9H94 - chains A and C of the 3 polymer chains in the assembly; structure by electron microscopy, 2.10 A resolution.

Chain A:
Name: Capsid protein VP1
Organism: Poliovirus 2
Reference sequence: Q8QNU4 (Q8QNU4_9ENTO); residues 1-301 here = UniProt positions 1-301
Chain sequence (301 residues; numbered 1 to 301; the number before each row is that of its first residue):
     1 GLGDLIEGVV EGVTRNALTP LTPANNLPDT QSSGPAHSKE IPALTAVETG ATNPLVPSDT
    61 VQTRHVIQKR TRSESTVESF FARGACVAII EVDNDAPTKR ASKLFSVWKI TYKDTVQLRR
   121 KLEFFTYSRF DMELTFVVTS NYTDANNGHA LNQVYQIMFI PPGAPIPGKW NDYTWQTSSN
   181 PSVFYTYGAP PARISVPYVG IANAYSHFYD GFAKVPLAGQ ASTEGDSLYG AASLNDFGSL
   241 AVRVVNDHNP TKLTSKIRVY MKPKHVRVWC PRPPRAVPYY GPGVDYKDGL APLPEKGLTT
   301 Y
Not modelled in the structure: 1-61
Differences from the reference sequence: engineered mutation Ile41 (Thr in Q8QNU4), Leu134 (Phe in Q8QNU4), Phe159 (Tyr in Q8QNU4)
Residues lining bound ligands: sphingosine (SPH): Ile110, Tyr112, Ser128, Phe130, Met132, Leu134, Ile157, Met158, Phe159, Pro181, Ser182, Val183, Ile194, Val196, Val199, Tyr205, His207, Phe237, Leu240

Chain C:
Name: Capsid protein VP3
Organism: Poliovirus 2
Reference sequence: A0A0K1U2R1 (A0A0K1U2R1_9ENTO); residues 1-238 here correspond to UniProt positions 341-578 (UniProt number = residue number + 340)
Chain sequence (238 residues; each row starts with the number of its first residue):
     1 GLPVLNTPGS NQYLTADNYQ SPCAIPEFDV TPPIDIPGEV RNMMELAEID TMIPLNLTNQ
    61 RKNTMDMYRV ELNDAAHSDT PILCFSLSPA SDPRLAHTML GEILNYYTHW AGSLKFTFLF
   121 CGSMMATGKL LVSYAPPGAE APKSRKEAML GTHVIWDIGL QSSCTMVVPW ISNTTYRLTI
   181 NDSFTEGGYI SMFYQTRVVV PLSTPRKMDI LGFVSACNDF SVRLLRDTTH ISQEAMPQ
Not modelled in the structure: 236-238
Differences from the reference sequence: engineered mutation Phe85 (Leu425 in A0A0K1U2R1), Leu178 (Gln518 in A0A0K1U2R1)

Chain A / chain C interface:
Pairs across the interface - 147 pairs, chain A then chain C:
  Arg70(A) - Ala111(C)
  Arg70(A) - Gly112(C)
  Arg70(A) - Tyr176(C)
  Arg70(A) - Asp219(C)  hydrogen bond (side chain-backbone)
  Arg70(A) - Ser221(C)  hydrogen bond
  Thr71(A) - Ser221(C)
  Arg72(A) - Asn42(C)  hydrogen bond (backbone-side chain)
  Arg72(A) - Met44(C)
  Arg72(A) - Glu48(C)  salt bridge
  Arg72(A) - Cys217(C)  hydrogen bond (side chain-backbone)
  Arg72(A) - Asn218(C)  hydrogen bond (side chain-backbone)
  Arg72(A) - Phe220(C)  hydrogen bond (side chain-backbone)
  Glu74(A) - Tyr107(C)  hydrogen bond (backbone-side chain)
  Glu74(A) - Arg223(C)
  Glu74(A) - Leu224(C)  hydrogen bond (side chain-backbone)
  Glu74(A) - Leu225(C)  hydrogen bond (side chain-backbone)
  Ser75(A) - Asn42(C)  hydrogen bond
  Ser75(A) - Met43(C)  hydrogen bond (backbone-backbone)
  Ser75(A) - Met44(C)
  Ser75(A) - Tyr107(C)
  Ser75(A) - Val222(C)
  Thr76(A) - Arg41(C)
  Thr76(A) - Asn42(C)
  Val77(A) - Val40(C)
  Val77(A) - Arg41(C)  hydrogen bond (backbone-backbone)
  Val77(A) - Asn42(C)
  Ser79(A) - Leu225(C)
  Phe80(A) - Met43(C)  hydrophobic
  Phe80(A) - Tyr106(C)  hydrophobic
  Phe80(A) - Tyr107(C)
  Phe80(A) - Leu225(C)  hydrophobic
  Arg83(A) - Thr15(C)
  Arg83(A) - Ala16(C)
  Arg83(A) - Leu225(C)
  Gly84(A) - Tyr13(C)
  Gly84(A) - Thr15(C)  hydrogen bond (backbone-backbone)
  Asp114(A) - Gln233(C)  hydrogen bond (backbone-side chain)
  Thr115(A) - Gln233(C)
  Val116(A) - Gln233(C)
  Gln117(A) - Asp227(C)
  Arg120(A) - Glu102(C)  salt bridge
  Arg120(A) - Tyr106(C)  hydrogen bond
  Arg120(A) - Thr228(C)
  Arg120(A) - His230(C)
  Arg120(A) - Ile231(C)
  Lys121(A) - Tyr106(C)
  Phe124(A) - Leu46(C)  hydrophobic
  Phe124(A) - Met99(C)  hydrophobic
  Phe124(A) - Tyr106(C)  hydrophobic
  Phe125(A) - Val40(C)  hydrophobic
  Phe125(A) - Met43(C)  hydrophobic
  Arg129(A) - Val30(C)
  Arg129(A) - Thr31(C)  hydrogen bond (side chain-backbone)
  Arg129(A) - Pro32(C)  hydrogen bond (side chain-backbone)
  Arg129(A) - Pro33(C)
  Glu133(A) - Tyr19(C)
  Thr135(A) - Tyr13(C)
  Val137(A) - Tyr13(C)  hydrophobic
  Phe159(A) - Ile25(C)  hydrophobic
  Pro181(A) - Ala24(C)
  Pro190(A) - Asn11(C)
  Pro191(A) - Tyr13(C)  hydrophobic
  Arg193(A) - Tyr13(C)
  Arg193(A) - Asp17(C)  salt bridge
  Arg193(A) - Tyr19(C)
  Arg193(A) - Ser21(C)
  Arg193(A) - Pro22(C)
  Ile194(A) - Ser21(C)
  Ile194(A) - Pro22(C)
  Ser195(A) - Ser21(C)  hydrogen bond (side chain-backbone)
  Ser195(A) - Pro22(C)  hydrogen bond (backbone-backbone)
  Ser195(A) - Cys23(C)
  Ser195(A) - Ala24(C)  hydrogen bond (backbone-backbone)
  Val196(A) - Ile25(C)  hydrophobic
  Pro197(A) - Cys23(C)
  Pro197(A) - Phe28(C)  hydrophobic
  Pro197(A) - Val30(C)  hydrophobic
  Tyr198(A) - Phe28(C)
  Tyr198(A) - Val30(C)
  Tyr198(A) - Thr31(C)
  Val199(A) - Phe28(C)  hydrophobic
  Gly200(A) - Thr31(C)  hydrogen bond (backbone-side chain)
  Ala202(A) - Thr31(C)
  Asn203(A) - Thr31(C)
  Asn203(A) - Pro32(C)  hydrogen bond (side chain-backbone)
  Asn203(A) - Ile34(C)
  Ala204(A) - Ile36(C)  hydrophobic
  Tyr260(A) - Tyr13(C)
  Lys262(A) - Asp17(C)  salt bridge
  Lys262(A) - Asn18(C)
  Lys264(A) - Asn18(C)  hydrogen bond
  Arg267(A) - Pro33(C)
  Arg267(A) - Glu39(C)  salt bridge
  Val268(A) - Glu39(C)
  Val268(A) - Val40(C)  hydrogen bond (backbone-backbone)
  Trp269(A) - Ile36(C)  hydrogen bond (side chain-backbone)
  Trp269(A) - Pro37(C)
  Trp269(A) - Gly38(C)
  Trp269(A) - Glu39(C)
  Cys270(A) - Pro37(C)  hydrogen bond (side chain-backbone)
  Cys270(A) - Gly38(C)  hydrogen bond (backbone-backbone)
  Pro271(A) - Val40(C)
  Pro271(A) - Leu46(C)  hydrophobic
  Arg272(A) - Met99(C)
  Pro273(A) - Met99(C)  hydrophobic
  Pro274(A) - Met99(C)
  Pro274(A) - Glu102(C)
  Ala291(A) - Asn63(C)
  Pro292(A) - Asn63(C)
  Leu293(A) - Leu57(C)  hydrophobic
  Leu293(A) - Asn63(C)  hydrogen bond (backbone-side chain)
  Leu293(A) - Met67(C)  hydrophobic
  Leu293(A) - Pro93(C)
  Leu293(A) - His97(C)
  Pro294(A) - Leu57(C)
  Pro294(A) - Lys62(C)
  Pro294(A) - Pro93(C)  hydrophobic
  Glu295(A) - Leu57(C)
  Glu295(A) - Asn59(C)
  Glu295(A) - Lys62(C)
  Lys296(A) - Leu57(C)  hydrogen bond (backbone-backbone)
  Lys296(A) - Thr58(C)
  Lys296(A) - Pro93(C)
  Lys296(A) - Arg94(C)
  Gly297(A) - Arg94(C)  hydrogen bond (backbone-side chain)
  Leu298(A) - Leu55(C)
  Leu298(A) - Asn56(C)
  Leu298(A) - Val70(C)  hydrophobic
  Leu298(A) - Ile82(C)
  Leu298(A) - Leu83(C)
  Leu298(A) - Cys84(C)  hydrogen bond (backbone-backbone)
  Leu298(A) - Arg94(C)
  Thr299(A) - Pro81(C)
  Thr299(A) - Ile82(C)
  Thr299(A) - Cys84(C)
  Thr300(A) - Cys84(C)
  Thr300(A) - Arg94(C)  hydrogen bond (backbone-side chain)
  Tyr301(A) - Cys84(C)  hydrophobic
  Tyr301(A) - Phe85(C)
  Tyr301(A) - Ser86(C)  hydrogen bond (backbone-side chain)
  Tyr301(A) - Asp92(C)
  Tyr301(A) - Arg94(C)
  Tyr301(A) - Ala141(C)  hydrophobic
  Tyr301(A) - Pro142(C)  hydrogen bond (side chain-backbone)
  Tyr301(A) - Tyr189(C)  hydrophobic
  Tyr301(A) - Ile190(C)
  Tyr301(A) - Ser191(C)
Other interface residues (no listed pair), chain A (67 interface residues in all): Ala82, Tyr127, Ile201, Arg275, Val277, Tyr279, Leu290
Other interface residues (no listed pair), chain C (79 interface residues in all): Leu14, Pro54, Ile103, Thr175, Ser232

Overview:
67 residues of chain A face 79 of chain C across their interface, with 34 hydrogen bonds and 5 salt bridges.
Polar contacts include Arg72(A)-Glu48(C), Arg120(A)-Glu102(C) and Arg193(A)-Asp17(C). Sphingosine is bound
between chain A and chain C.
Chain A is Capsid protein VP1 and chain C is Capsid protein VP3, both from Poliovirus 2; the structure,
Poliovirus type 2 (strain MEF-1) stabilised virus-like particle (PV2 SC5a) from a yeast expression system, was
determined by electron microscopy (same publication as 9H93).
